PDB entry 3WYF | X-ray diffraction, 2.22 A resolution | chains B and C of the 3 polymer chains in the assembly

== Chain B ==
Name: Ran-specific GTPase-activating protein 2
Source organism: Saccharomyces cerevisiae S288c
UniProt: P40517 (YRB2_YEAST); numbering as in UniProt (aligned over 90-327)
Sequence (238 residues; each row starts with the number of its first residue):
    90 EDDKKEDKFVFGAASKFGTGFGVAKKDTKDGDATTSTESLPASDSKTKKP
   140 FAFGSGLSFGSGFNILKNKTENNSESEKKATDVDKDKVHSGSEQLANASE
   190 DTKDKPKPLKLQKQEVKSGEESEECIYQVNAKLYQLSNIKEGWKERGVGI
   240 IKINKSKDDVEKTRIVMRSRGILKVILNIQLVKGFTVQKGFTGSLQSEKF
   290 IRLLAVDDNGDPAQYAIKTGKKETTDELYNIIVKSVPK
Not modelled in the structure: 90-96, 111-140, 156-199, 228-229, 248-250, 297-301, 309, 326-327
Swiss-Prot annotation at these positions:
  - modified residue: Ser179 (Phosphoserine)

== Chain C ==
Name: Exportin-1
Source organism: Saccharomyces cerevisiae S288c
UniProt: P30822 (XPO1_YEAST); numbering as in UniProt; present here: 1-376, 414-1084
Sequence (1049 residues; row label = number of the first residue in the row; note: 37 numbers in that range are skipped by the numbering (no residue carries them; nothing is unmodelled there); numbers below 1 keep their minus sign (Gly-1 is residue -1)):
    -1 GAMEGILDFSNDLDIALLDQVVSTFYQGSGVQQKQAQEILTKFQDNPDAW
    49 QKADQILQFSTNPQSKFIALSILDKLITRKWKLLPNDHRIGIRNFVVGMI
    99 ISMCQDDEVFKTQKNLINKSDLTLVQILKQEWPQNWPEFIPELIGSSSSS
   149 VNVCENNMIVLKLLSEEVFDFSAEQMTQAKALHLKNSMSKEFEQIFKLCF
   199 QVLEQGSSSSLIVATLESLLRYLHWIPYRYIYETNILELLSTKFMTSPDT
   249 RAITLKCLTEVSNLKIPQDNDLIKRQTVLFFQNTLQQIATSVMPVTADLK
   299 ATYANANGNDQSFLQDLAMFLTTYLARNRALLESDESLRELLLNAHQYLI
   349 QLSKIEERELFKTTLDYWHNLVADLFYE
   414 PLKKHIYEEICSQLRLVIIENMVRPEEVLVVENDEGEIVREFVKESDTIQ
   464 LYKSEREVLVYLTHLNVIDTEEIMISKLARQIDGSEWSWHNINTLSWAIG
   514 SISGTMSEDTEKRFVVTVIKDLLDLTVKKRGKDNKAVVASDIMYVVGQYP
   564 RFLKAHWNFLRTVILKLFEFMHETHEGVQDMACDTFIKIVQKCKYHFVIQ
   614 QPRESEPFIQTIIRDIQKTTADLQPQQVHTFYKACGIIISEERSVAERNR
   664 LLSDLMQLPNMAWDTIVEQSTANPTLLLDSETVKIIANIIKTNVAVCTSM
   714 GADFYPQLGHIYYNMLQLYRAVSSMISAQVAAEGLIATKTPKVRGLRTIK
   764 KEILKLVETYISKARNLDDVVKVLVEPLLNAVLEDYMNNVPDARDAEVLN
   814 CMTTVVEKVGHMIPQGVILILQSVFECTLDMINKDFTEYPEHRVEFYKLL
   864 KVINEKSFAAFLELPPAAFKLFVDAICWAFKHNNRDVEVNGLQIALDLVK
   914 NIERMGNVPFANEFHKNYFFIFVSETFFVLTDSDHKSGFSKQALLLMKLI
   964 SLVYDNKISVPLYQEAEVPQGTSNQVYLSQYLANMLSNAFPHLTSEQIAS
  1014 FLSALTKQYKDLVVFKGTLRDFLVQIKEVGGDPTDYLFAEDKENALMEQN
  1064 RLEREKAAKIGGLLKPSELDD
Not modelled in the structure: 1076-1084
Sequence notes: expression tag (-1 to 0)
Swiss-Prot annotation at these positions:
  - modified residue: Ser1080 (Phosphoserine)
From the paper describing this entry:
  - mutagenesis - F93A, W891A: decreased binding to NES
  - mutagenesis - F93A/W891A: decreased binding to Nup116p and Nsp1p
  - mutagenesis - F93A/W891A: decreased binding to phenyl-sepharose

== How chain B and chain C interact ==
Pairs across the interface (67; chain B residue first):
  Phe98(B) - Phe849(C)  hydrophobic
  Phe98(B) - Trp891(C)
  Phe98(B) - Lys894(C)
  Phe98(B) - Phe941(C)  hydrophobic
  Val99(B) - Trp891(C)
  Phe100(B) - Leu842(C)  hydrophobic
  Phe100(B) - Asn846(C)
  Phe100(B) - Asp887(C)
  Phe100(B) - Ala888(C)
  Phe100(B) - Trp891(C)  hydrophobic
  Gly101(B) - Asp887(C)
  Ser104(B) - Glu938(C)  hydrogen bond (backbone-side chain)
  Ser104(B) - Phe941(C)
  Phe106(B) - Ser937(C)
  Phe106(B) - Phe940(C)  hydrophobic
  Phe106(B) - Phe941(C)  hydrophobic
  Phe106(B) - Thr944(C)
  Phe106(B) - Met998(C)  hydrophobic
  Phe106(B) - Ala1002(C)  hydrophobic
  Phe106(B) - Phe1003(C)  hydrophobic
  Gly107(B) - Met998(C)
  Gly107(B) - Asn1001(C)  hydrogen bond (backbone-side chain)
  Thr108(B) - Asn1001(C)
  Gly109(B) - Asn1001(C)
  Ala141(B) - His86(C)
  Phe142(B) - Trp48(C)
  Phe142(B) - Asp52(C)
  Phe142(B) - Leu71(C)  hydrophobic
  Phe142(B) - His86(C)  hydrogen bond (backbone-side chain)
  Phe142(B) - Gly89(C)
  Phe142(B) - Ile90(C)  hydrophobic
  Phe142(B) - Phe93(C)  hydrophobic
  Gly143(B) - Asp52(C)  hydrogen bond (backbone-side chain)
  Gly143(B) - Phe93(C)
  Leu146(B) - Asp52(C)
  Leu146(B) - Gln53(C)
  Leu146(B) - Gln56(C)
  Leu146(B) - Phe57(C)  hydrophobic
  Leu146(B) - Phe93(C)  hydrophobic
  Ser147(B) - Gln56(C)  hydrogen bond (backbone-side chain)
  Phe148(B) - Leu55(C)
  Phe148(B) - Gln56(C)  hydrogen bond (backbone-side chain)
  Phe148(B) - Asn92(C)
  Phe148(B) - Phe93(C)
  Phe148(B) - Gly96(C)  hydrogen bond (backbone-backbone)
  Phe148(B) - Met97(C)  hydrogen bond (backbone-backbone)
  Phe148(B) - Ser100(C)
  Gly149(B) - Asn92(C)
  Gly149(B) - Phe93(C)
  Gly151(B) - Asn92(C)
  Gly151(B) - Val95(C)
  Gly151(B) - Gly96(C)
  Phe152(B) - Val95(C)
  Phe152(B) - Ile99(C)  hydrophobic
  Phe152(B) - Glu140(C)
  Ile154(B) - Gly96(C)
  Ile154(B) - Ile99(C)  hydrophobic
  Ile154(B) - Ser100(C)
  Ile154(B) - Gln103(C)
  Leu155(B) - Ile99(C)  hydrophobic
  Leu155(B) - Gln103(C)
  Leu155(B) - Ser144(C)
  Leu155(B) - Ser147(C)
  Ile239(B) - Glu448(C)
  Arg259(B) - Phe455(C)
  Gly282(B) - Pro754(C)
  Gly282(B) - Arg757(C)  hydrogen bond (backbone-side chain)
Other interface residues (no listed pair), chain B (26 interface residues in all): Ala103, Gln217, Thr281
Other interface residues (no listed pair), chain C (48 interface residues in all): Ala51, Trp134, Phe137, Leu141, Lys883, Leu884, Leu999
Interface features reported in the paper:
  - specific contacts: Leu146(B)-Phe93(C)
  - interface residues, chain B: Phe98(B), Phe100(B), Phe106(B), Phe142(B), Phe148(B), Phe152(B)

== Summary ==
26 residues of chain B and 48 residues of chain C are in contact, with 9 hydrogen bonds. Polar contacts
include Ser104(B)-Glu938(C), Gly107(B)-Asn1001(C) and Phe142(B)-His86(C). The paper describes a contact
between Leu146(B) and Phe93(C). From the paper: F93A and W891A of chain C reduce binding to NES; interface
residues Phe98(B), Phe100(B) and Phe106(B) among others.
Chain B is Ran-specific GTPase-activating protein 2 and chain C is Exportin-1, both from Saccharomyces
cerevisiae S288c; the structure, Crystal structure of Xpo1p-Yrb2p-Gsp1p-GTP complex, was determined by X-ray
diffraction, deposited together with 3WYG.
